PDB entry 3X0X | X-ray diffraction, 2.11 A resolution | chains B and C of the 4 polymer chains in the assembly

[Chain B (and C)]
Molecule: DszC
Organism: Rhodococcus erythropolis
Notes: chain C of this document is another copy of the same molecule, construct and numbering; everything in this record applies to it too
Chain sequence (417 residues; row label = number of the first residue in the row):
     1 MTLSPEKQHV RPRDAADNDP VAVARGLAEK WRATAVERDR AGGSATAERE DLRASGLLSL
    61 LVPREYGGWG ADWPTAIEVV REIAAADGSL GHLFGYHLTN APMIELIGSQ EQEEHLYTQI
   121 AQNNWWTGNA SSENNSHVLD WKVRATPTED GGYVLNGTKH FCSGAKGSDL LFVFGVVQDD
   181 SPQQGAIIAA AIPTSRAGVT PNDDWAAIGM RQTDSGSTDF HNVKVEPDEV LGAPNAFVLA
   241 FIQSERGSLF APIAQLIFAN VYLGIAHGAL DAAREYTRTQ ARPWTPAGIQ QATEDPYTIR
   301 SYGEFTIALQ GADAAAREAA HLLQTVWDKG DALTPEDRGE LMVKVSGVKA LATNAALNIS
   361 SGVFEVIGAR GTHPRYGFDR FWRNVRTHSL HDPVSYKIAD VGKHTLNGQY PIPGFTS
Unresolved in the structure: 1-17

[How chain B and chain C interact]
Residue-residue contacts (64):
  Arg-274(B) with Thr-405(C), hydrogen bond (side chain-backbone)
  Thr-277(B) with Leu-406(C)
  Arg-278(B) with Thr-405(C), hydrogen bond (side chain-backbone); Leu-406(C), hydrogen bond (side chain-backbone)
  Thr-293(B) with Leu-406(C); Asn-407(C), hydrogen bond (backbone-side chain)
  Thr-298(B) with Leu-406(C)
  Ile-299(B) with Ala-399(C); Gly-402(C); Lys-403(C)
  Arg-300(B) with Ser-395(C); Ile-398(C)
  Tyr-302(B) with Thr-405(C); Leu-406(C), hydrophobic
  Gly-303(B) with Ile-398(C); Val-401(C); Gly-402(C)
  Glu-304(B) with Ile-398(C)
  Thr-306(B) with Val-401(C); Thr-405(C), hydrogen bond
  Ile-307(B) with Gly-347(C); Ala-350(C), hydrophobic; Leu-351(C), hydrophobic; Ile-398(C), hydrophobic; Val-401(C), hydrophobic
  Gln-310(B) with Lys-344(C), hydrogen bond (side chain-backbone); Gly-347(C); Val-348(C)
  Gly-311(B) with Gly-311(C); Leu-351(C)
  Ala-314(B) with Ala-314(C); Ala-315(C); Glu-318(C)
  Ala-315(B) with Ala-314(C)
  Arg-317(B) with Glu-318(C), salt bridge
  Glu-318(B) with Ala-314(C); Arg-317(C), salt bridge
  Lys-344(B) with Gln-310(C), hydrogen bond (backbone-side chain)
  Gly-347(B) with Ile-307(C); Gln-310(C)
  Val-348(B) with Gln-310(C)
  Ala-350(B) with Ile-307(C), hydrophobic
  Leu-351(B) with Ile-307(C); Gly-311(C)
  Ser-395(B) with Arg-300(C)
  Ile-398(B) with Arg-300(C); Gly-303(C); Glu-304(C); Ile-307(C), hydrophobic
  Ala-399(B) with Ile-299(C)
  Val-401(B) with Thr-306(C)
  Gly-402(B) with Ile-299(C); Gly-303(C)
  Lys-403(B) with Ile-299(C)
  Thr-405(B) with Arg-274(C), hydrogen bond (backbone-side chain); Tyr-302(C); Thr-306(C), hydrogen bond
  Leu-406(B) with Arg-274(C), hydrogen bond (backbone-side chain); Thr-277(C); Arg-278(C), hydrogen bond (backbone-side chain); Thr-293(C); Tyr-302(C), hydrophobic
  Asn-407(B) with Arg-278(C); Thr-293(C), hydrogen bond (side chain-backbone)
Interface residues without a listed pair, chain B (33 interface residues in all): Gly-408
Interface residues without a listed pair, chain C (33 interface residues in all): Thr-298, Gly-408

[Summary]
The chain B/chain C interface involves 33 residues from each chain, with 12 hydrogen bonds and 2 salt bridges.
Among the polar pairs are Arg-317(B)/Glu-318(C), Arg-274(B)/Thr-405(C) and Arg-278(B)/Thr-405(C).
Both chains are DszC (Rhodococcus erythropolis). Entry 3X0X (Crystal structure of apo-DszC from Rhodococcus
erythropolis D-1) was determined by X-ray diffraction (same publication as 3X0Y).
